PDB entry 1FOK | X-ray diffraction, 2.80 A resolution | chains C and A of the 3 polymer chains in the assembly

Chain C:
Molecule: 20-nt DNA strand
Sequence (20 nucleotides; row label = number of the first residue in the row):
   921 ATGACTAGCG TTATCATCCG

Chain A:
Protein: Protein (foki restriction endonuclease)
Source organism: Planomicrobium okeanokoites
UniProt: P14870 (T2F1_FLAOK); residues 4-579 here correspond to UniProt positions 8-583 (UniProt number = residue number + 4)
Sequence (576 residues; numbered 4 to 579; the number before each row is that of its first residue):
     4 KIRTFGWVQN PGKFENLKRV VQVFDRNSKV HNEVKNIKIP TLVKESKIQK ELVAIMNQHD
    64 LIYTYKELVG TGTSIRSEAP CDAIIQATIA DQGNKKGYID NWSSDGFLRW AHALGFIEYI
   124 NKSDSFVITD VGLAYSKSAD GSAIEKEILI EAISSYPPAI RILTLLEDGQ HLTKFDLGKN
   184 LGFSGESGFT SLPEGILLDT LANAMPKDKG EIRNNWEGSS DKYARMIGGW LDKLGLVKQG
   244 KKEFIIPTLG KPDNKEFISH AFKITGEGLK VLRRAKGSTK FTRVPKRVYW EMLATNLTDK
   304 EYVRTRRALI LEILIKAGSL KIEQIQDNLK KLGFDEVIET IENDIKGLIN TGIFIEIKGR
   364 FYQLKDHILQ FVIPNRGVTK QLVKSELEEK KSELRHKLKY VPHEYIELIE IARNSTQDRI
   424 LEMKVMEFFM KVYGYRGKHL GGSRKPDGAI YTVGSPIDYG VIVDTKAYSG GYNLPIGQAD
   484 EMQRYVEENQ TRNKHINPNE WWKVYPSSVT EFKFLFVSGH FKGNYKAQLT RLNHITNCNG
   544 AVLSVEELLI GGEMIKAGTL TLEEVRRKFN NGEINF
Not modelled in the structure: 252-254, 282-286

How chain C and chain A interact:
Contacting residue pairs (39; chain C residue first):
  DT932(C) - Lys69(A)  salt bridge to the phosphate
  DT932(C) - Thr74(A)  phosphate contact
  DA933(C) - Arg6(A)  salt bridge to the phosphate
  DA933(C) - Tyr68(A)  phosphate contact
  DT934(C) - Arg6(A)  phosphate contact
  DT934(C) - Thr7(A)  hydrogen bond to the phosphate
  DT934(C) - Trp105(A)  base contact
  DT934(C) - Asn299(A)  phosphate contact
  DT934(C) - Lys303(A)  salt bridge to the phosphate
  DC935(C) - Trp105(A)  base contact
  DC935(C) - Arg112(A)  salt bridge to the phosphate
  DC935(C) - Thr298(A)  hydrogen bond to the phosphate
  DC935(C) - Asn299(A)  hydrogen bond to the phosphate
  DA936(C) - Gln12(A)  hydrogen bond to the base
  DA936(C) - Trp105(A)  base contact
  DA936(C) - Ser190(A)  phosphate contact
  DA936(C) - Gly191(A)  phosphate contact
  DA936(C) - Ser222(A)  hydrogen bond to the phosphate
  DA936(C) - Asn299(A)  phosphate contact
  DA936(C) - Asn417(A)  phosphate contact
  DA936(C) - Thr419(A)  sugar contact
  DA936(C) - Gln420(A)  sugar contact
  DT937(C) - Gln12(A)  base contact
  DT937(C) - Asn218(A)  sugar contact
  DT937(C) - Glu220(A)  sugar contact
  DT937(C) - Lys225(A)  base contact
  DT937(C) - Gln420(A)  phosphate contact
  DT937(C) - Arg422(A)  phosphate contact
  DT937(C) - Ile423(A)  phosphate contact
  DC938(C) - Asn217(A)  base contact
  DC938(C) - Asn218(A)  sugar contact
  DC938(C) - Trp219(A)  phosphate contact
  DC938(C) - Glu220(A)  hydrogen bond to the base
  DC938(C) - Arg422(A)  salt bridge to the phosphate
  DC939(C) - Asn217(A)  hydrogen bond to the base
  DC939(C) - Asn218(A)  hydrogen bond to the phosphate
  DG940(C) - Gln95(A)  hydrogen bond to the base
  DG940(C) - Lys98(A)  phosphate contact
  DG940(C) - Asn217(A)  hydrogen bond to the base
Also at the interface, not in a pair above, chain A (33 interface residues in all): Ile5, Arg79, Asn104, Thr193, Gly221, Tyr226, Arg228

Summary:
9 residues of chain C and 33 residues of chain A are in contact, with 10 hydrogen bonds and 5 salt bridges.
Polar contacts include DA936(C)-Gln12(A), DC938(C)-Glu220(A) and DC939(C)-Asn217(A).
Here chain C is a 20-nt DNA strand and chain A is Protein (foki restriction endonuclease) (Planomicrobium
okeanokoites). Entry 1FOK (Structure of restriction endonuclease foki bound to DNA) was determined by X-ray
diffraction.
